Entry 6N8A (X-ray diffraction, 3.40 A resolution); this record covers chain A.

# Chain A
Protein: transcription regulator AcaB
Source organism: Escherichia coli
UniProt: C4NVV6 (C4NVV6_ECOLX); residues 19-212 here = UniProt positions 19-212
Amino-acid sequence (194 residues; numbered 19 to 212; the number before each row is that of its first residue):
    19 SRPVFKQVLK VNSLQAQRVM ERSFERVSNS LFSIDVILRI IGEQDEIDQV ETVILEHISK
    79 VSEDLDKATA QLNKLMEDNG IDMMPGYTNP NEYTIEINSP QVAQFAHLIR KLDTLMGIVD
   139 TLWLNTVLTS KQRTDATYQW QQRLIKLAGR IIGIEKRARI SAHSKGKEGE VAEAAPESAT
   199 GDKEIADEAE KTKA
Not modelled in the structure: 212
Modified residues: Mse38, Mse94, Mse101, Mse102, Mse134 (selenomethionine; parent Met)

# In short
Chain A is transcription regulator AcaB (Escherichia coli); the structure, Crystal structure of
selenomethionine-containing AcaB from uropathogenic E. coli, was determined by X-ray diffraction, deposited
together with 6N8B.
